PDB entry 1XKU | X-ray diffraction, 2.15 A resolution | chain A

== Chain A ==
Molecule: Decorin
From: Bos taurus
UniProt: P21793 (PGS2_BOVIN); residues 1-330 here correspond to UniProt positions 31-360 (UniProt number = residue number + 30)
Chain sequence (330 residues; row label = number of the first residue in the row):
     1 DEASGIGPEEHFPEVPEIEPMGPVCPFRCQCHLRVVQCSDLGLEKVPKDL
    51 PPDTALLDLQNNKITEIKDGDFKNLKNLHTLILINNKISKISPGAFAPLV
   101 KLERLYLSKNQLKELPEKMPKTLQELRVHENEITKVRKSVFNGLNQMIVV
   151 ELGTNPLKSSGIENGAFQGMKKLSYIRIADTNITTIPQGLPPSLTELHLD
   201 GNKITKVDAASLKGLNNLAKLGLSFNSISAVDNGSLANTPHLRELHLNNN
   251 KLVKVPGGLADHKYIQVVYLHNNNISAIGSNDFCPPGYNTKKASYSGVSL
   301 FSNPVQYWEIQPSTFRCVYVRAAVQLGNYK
Disordered / not traced: 1-21, 327-330
Curated features (UniProtKB/Swiss-Prot):
  - glycosylation: Ser-4 (O-linked (Xyl...) (glycosaminoglycan) serine), Asn-182 (N-linked (GlcNAc...) asparagine), Asn-233 (N-linked (GlcNAc...) asparagine), Asn-274 (N-linked (GlcNAc...) asparagine)
Disulfides: Cys-25/Cys-31, Cys-29/Cys-38, Cys-284/Cys-317
Covalent attachments: N-acetylglucosamine (NAG) linked to Asn-182, Asn-233, Asn-274
Reported in the primary citation:
  - self-association interface (contacts with another copy of this molecule); pairs are residue here / residue on that copy: Phe-27/His-246 (pi stacking), Phe-27/His-198, Gly-222/Phe-27

== Overview ==
Covalently linked N-acetylglucosamine: at Asn-182, Asn-233 and Asn-274. The paper reports a self-association
interface involving Phe-27, His-198 and Gly-222 among others.
Chain A is Decorin (Bos taurus); the structure, Crystal structure of the dimeric protein core of decorin, the
archetypal small leucine-rich repeat proteoglycan, was determined by X-ray diffraction (same publication as
1XCD and 1XEC).
